Entry 6CDI (electron microscopy, 3.60 A resolution); this record covers chains c and h of the 24 polymer chains in the assembly.

Chain c:
Molecule: Glycoprotein gp41
From: Human immunodeficiency virus 1
UniProtKB: Q2N0S7 (Q2N0S7_9HIV1); residues 512-664 here correspond to UniProt positions 509-661 (UniProt number = residue number - 3)
Sequence (153 residues; each row starts with the number of its first residue):
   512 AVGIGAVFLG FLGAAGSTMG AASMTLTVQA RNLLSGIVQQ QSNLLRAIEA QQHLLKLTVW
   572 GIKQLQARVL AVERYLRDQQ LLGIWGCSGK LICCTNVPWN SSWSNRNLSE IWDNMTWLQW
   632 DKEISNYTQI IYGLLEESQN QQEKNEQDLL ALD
Unresolved in the structure: 548-568
Cystine bridges: Cys-598/Cys-604
Glycans and other covalent adducts: N-acetylglucosamine (NAG) linked to Asn-611, Asn-637
Sequence notes: conflict Cys-605 (Thr602 in Q2N0S7)
From the paper describing this entry:
  - post-translational modification sites: Asn-611

Chain h:
Molecule: vFP16.02 Heavy Chain
From: Homo sapiens
Sequence (211 residues; row label = number of the first residue in the row; a row labelled like 82A-82C holds insertion residues (82A, then the next letters in order)):
     1 QVQLLQSGAE LVRPGASVTL SCKASGYAFS DYEIHWVKQT PVRGLDWIGA FD
   52A P
    53 KSGASASNQK VKGRAILTAD KSSSTAYMEL
82A-82C RSL
    83 TSEDSAVYYC TRLRYFGY
  100A F
   101 DVWGTGTTVT VSPASTKGPS VFPLAPGTAA LGCLVKDYFP EPVTVSWNSG ALTSGVHTFP
   161 AVLQSSGLYS LSSVVTVPSS SLGTQTYICN VNHKPSNTKV DKKAEP
Unresolved in the structure: 112-206
Cystine bridges: Cys-22/Cys-92

Interface between chain c and chain h:
Pairs across the interface (15; chain c residue first):
  Ala-512(c) with Leu-95(h); Phe-98(h); Gly-99(h), hydrogen bond (backbone-backbone)
  Val-513(c) with Phe-98(h), hydrogen bond (backbone-backbone)
  Ile-515(c) with Glu-33(h); Ala-50(h), hydrophobic; Asp-52(h); Ser-57(h); Ala-58(h)
  Gly-516(c) with Asp-52(h); Tyr-97(h)
  Ala-517(c) with Tyr-97(h); Phe-98(h), hydrophobic
  Phe-519(c) with Ser-54(h); Ala-56(h), hydrophobic
Interface residues without a listed pair, chain c (7 interface residues in all): Gly-514
Interface residues without a listed pair, chain h (13 interface residues in all): Phe-51, Arg-96

Summary:
The interface between chain c and chain h involves 7 residues on one side and 13 on the other, with 2 hydrogen
bonds. The backbones hydrogen-bond at Ala-512(c)/Gly-99(h) and Val-513(c)/Phe-98(h). Covalently linked
N-acetylglucosamine: at Asn-611(c) and Asn-637(c). The paper reports a modification site at Asn-611(c).
Here chain c is Glycoprotein gp41 (Human immunodeficiency virus 1) and chain h is vFP16.02 Heavy Chain (Homo
sapiens). Entry 6CDI (Cryo-EM structure at 3.6 A resolution of vaccine-elicited antibody vFP16.02 in complex
with HIV-1 Env BG505 ...) was determined by electron microscopy, deposited together with 5TKJ, 5TKK, 6CDE and
6CDO.
